Entry 3SS1 (X-ray diffraction, 2.20 A resolution); this record covers chain A.

Chain A:
Protein: Toxin A
Organism: Clostridium difficile
Notes: EC 2.4.1.-; fragment: glucosyltransferase domain
Reference sequence: Q189K5 (Q189K5_CLOD6); numbering as in UniProt (aligned over 1-542)
Chain sequence (555 residues; numbered 1 to 555; the number before each row is that of its first residue):
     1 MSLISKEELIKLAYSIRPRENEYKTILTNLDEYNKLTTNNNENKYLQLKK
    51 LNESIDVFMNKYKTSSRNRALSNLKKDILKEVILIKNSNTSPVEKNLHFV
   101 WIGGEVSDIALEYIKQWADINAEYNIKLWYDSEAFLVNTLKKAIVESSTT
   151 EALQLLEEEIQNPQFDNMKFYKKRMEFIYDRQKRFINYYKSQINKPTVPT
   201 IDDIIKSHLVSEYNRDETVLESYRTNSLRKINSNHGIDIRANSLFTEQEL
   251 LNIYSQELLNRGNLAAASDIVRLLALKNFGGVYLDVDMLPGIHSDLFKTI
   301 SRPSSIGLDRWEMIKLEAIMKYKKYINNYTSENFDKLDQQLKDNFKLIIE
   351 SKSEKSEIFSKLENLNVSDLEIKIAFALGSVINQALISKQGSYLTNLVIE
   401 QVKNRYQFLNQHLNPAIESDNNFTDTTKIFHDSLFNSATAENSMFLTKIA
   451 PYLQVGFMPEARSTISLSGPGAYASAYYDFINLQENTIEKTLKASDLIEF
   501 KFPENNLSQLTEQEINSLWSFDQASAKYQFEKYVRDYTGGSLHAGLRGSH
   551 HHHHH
Not modelled in the structure: 1, 539-555
Differences from the reference sequence: expression tag (543-555)
Ion coordination: Mn2+ near Glu514 (its only coordinating residue here)
From the paper describing this entry:
  - conformationally variable residues (loop rearrangement): Asn516 to Asp522
  - mutagenesis - K448E, G471E: decreased catalytic activity

In short:
The paper reports that K448E and G471E reduce catalytic activity; conformational variability at Asn516.
Chain A is Toxin A (Clostridium difficile); the structure, Clostridium difficile toxin A (TcdA)
glucolsyltransferase domain, was determined by X-ray diffraction together with 3SRZ from the same study.
